Entry 5GRG (X-ray diffraction, 1.94 A resolution); this record covers chains A and B of the 4 polymer chains in the assembly.

# Chain A
Protein: HLA class I histocompatibility antigen, A-11 alpha chain
Organism: Homo sapiens
UniProt: P13746 (1A11_HUMAN); residues 1-275 here correspond to UniProt positions 25-299 (UniProt number = residue number + 24)
Chain sequence (275 residues; each row starts with the number of its first residue):
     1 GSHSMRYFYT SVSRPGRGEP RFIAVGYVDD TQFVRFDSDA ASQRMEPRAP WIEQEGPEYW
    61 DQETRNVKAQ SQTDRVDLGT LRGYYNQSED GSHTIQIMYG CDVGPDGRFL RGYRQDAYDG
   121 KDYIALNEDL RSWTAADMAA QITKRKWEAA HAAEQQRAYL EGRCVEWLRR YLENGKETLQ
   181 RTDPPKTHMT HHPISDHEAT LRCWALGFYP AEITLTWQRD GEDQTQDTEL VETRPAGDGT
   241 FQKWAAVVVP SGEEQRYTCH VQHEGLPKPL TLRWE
Disordered / not traced: 275
Disulfide bonds: Cys101-Cys164, Cys203-Cys259

# Chain B
Protein: Beta-2-microglobulin
Organism: Homo sapiens
UniProt: P61769 (B2MG_HUMAN); residues 1-99 here correspond to UniProt positions 21-119 (UniProt number = residue number + 20)
Chain sequence (99 residues; row label = number of the first residue in the row):
     1 IQRTPKIQVY SRHPAENGKS NFLNCYVSGF HPSDIEVDLL KNGERIEKVE HSDLSFSKDW
    61 SFYLLYYTEF TPTEKDEYAC RVNHVTLSQP KIVKWDRDM
Disulfide bonds: Cys25-Cys80
Swiss-Prot annotation at these positions:
  - modified residue: Gln2 (Pyrrolidone carboxylic acid)
  - glycosylation: Ile1 (N-linked (Glc) (glycation) isoleucine), Lys19 (N-linked (Glc) (glycation) lysine), Lys41 (N-linked (Glc) (glycation) lysine), Lys48 (N-linked (Glc) (glycation) lysine), Lys58 (N-linked (Glc) (glycation) lysine), Lys91 (N-linked (Glc) (glycation) lysine), Lys94 (N-linked (Glc) (glycation) lysine)

# Chain A / chain B interface
Pairs across the interface (58):
  Phe8(A) - Ser55(B)
  Phe8(A) - Phe56(B)
  Tyr9(A) - Phe56(B)
  Thr10(A) - Phe56(B)
  Thr10(A) - Phe62(B)
  Val12(A) - Ser33(B)
  Ile23(A) - Leu54(B)  hydrophobic
  Val25(A) - Asp53(B)
  Val25(A) - Leu54(B)
  Val25(A) - Ser55(B)
  Tyr27(A) - Ser55(B)
  Tyr27(A) - Tyr63(B)  hydrogen bond
  Gln32(A) - Asp53(B)  hydrogen bond
  Arg35(A) - Asp53(B)  salt bridge
  Arg48(A) - Asp53(B)  salt bridge
  Gln96(A) - His31(B)  hydrogen bond
  Gln96(A) - Phe56(B)
  Gln96(A) - Trp60(B)  hydrogen bond (side chain-backbone)
  Gln96(A) - Phe62(B)
  Ile97(A) - Phe56(B)
  Met98(A) - Phe56(B)  hydrophobic
  Met98(A) - Lys58(B)
  Met98(A) - Trp60(B)  hydrophobic
  Gln115(A) - Trp60(B)
  Asp116(A) - Trp60(B)
  Ala117(A) - Trp60(B)  hydrophobic
  Asp119(A) - Ile1(B)
  Asp119(A) - His31(B)
  Gly120(A) - Arg3(B)  hydrogen bond (backbone-side chain)
  Gly120(A) - His31(B)
  Gly120(A) - Trp60(B)
  Lys121(A) - Ile1(B)
  Asp122(A) - Trp60(B)  hydrogen bond
  Thr190(A) - Asp98(B)  hydrogen bond
  His192(A) - Asp98(B)  salt bridge
  Arg202(A) - Asp98(B)  salt bridge
  Trp204(A) - Asp98(B)  hydrogen bond
  Trp204(A) - Met99(B)
  Leu206(A) - Pro14(B)  hydrophobic
  Val231(A) - Gln8(B)
  Glu232(A) - Gln8(B)  hydrogen bond (backbone-side chain)
  Glu232(A) - Tyr26(B)  hydrogen bond
  Glu232(A) - Ser28(B)  hydrogen bond
  Arg234(A) - Gln8(B)  hydrogen bond
  Arg234(A) - Tyr10(B)
  Arg234(A) - Met99(B)  hydrogen bond (side chain-backbone)
  Pro235(A) - Tyr10(B)  hydrogen bond (backbone-side chain)
  Pro235(A) - Asn24(B)
  Pro235(A) - Tyr26(B)
  Ala236(A) - Arg12(B)  hydrogen bond (backbone-side chain)
  Ala236(A) - Asn24(B)  hydrogen bond (backbone-side chain)
  Gly237(A) - Arg12(B)  hydrogen bond (backbone-side chain)
  Gly237(A) - Leu65(B)
  Asp238(A) - Arg12(B)
  Gln242(A) - Tyr10(B)
  Gln242(A) - Ser11(B)
  Gln242(A) - Arg12(B)  hydrogen bond (side chain-backbone)
  Trp244(A) - Met99(B)  hydrogen bond (side chain-backbone)
Other interface residues (no listed pair), chain A (38 interface residues in all): Arg6, Thr94, Tyr113, Thr233
Other interface residues (no listed pair), chain B (26 interface residues in all): Lys6, Ser57, Asp59

# Overview
38 residues of chain A face 26 of chain B across their interface; the contacts include 19 hydrogen bonds and 4
salt bridges. Among the polar pairs are Arg35(A)-Asp53(B), Arg48(A)-Asp53(B) and His192(A)-Asp98(B).
Here chain A is HLA class I histocompatibility antigen, A-11 alpha chain and chain B is Beta-2-microglobulin,
both from Homo sapiens. Entry 5GRG (Crystal structure of dual peptide from EBV in complex with HLA-A*11:01)
was determined by X-ray diffraction, deposited together with 5GRD and 5GSD.
